4OX9 - chains A and L of the 22 polymer chains in the assembly; structure by X-ray diffraction, 3.80 A resolution.

[Chain A]
Molecule: 16S rRNA
Organism: Thermus thermophilus
Sequence (1513 nucleotides; each row starts with the number of its first residue; note: 42 numbers in that range are skipped by the numbering (no residue carries them; nothing is unmodelled there); a row labelled like 190A-190L holds insertion residues (190A, then the next letters in order); numbering starts at 0):
     0 UUUGUUGGAGAGUUUGAUCCUGGCUCAGGGUGAACGCUGGCGGCGUGCCU
    50 AAGACAUGCAAGUCGUGCGGG
    73 CCGCGGGGUUUU
    88 ACUCCG
    95 UGGUC
   101 AGCGGCGGACGGGUGAGUAACGCGUGGGU
  129A G
   130 ACCUACCCGGAAGAGGGGGACAACCCGGGGAAACUCGGGCUAAUCCCCCA
   180 UGUGGACCCGC
190A-190L CCCUUGGGGUGU
   191 GUCCAAAGGGCUUU
   216 GCCCGCUUCCGGAUGGGCCCGCGUCCCAUCAGCUAGUUGGUGGGGUAAUG
   266 GCCCACCAAGGCGACGACGGGUAGCCGGUCUGAGAGGAUGGCCGGCCACA
   316 GGGGCACUGAGACACGGGCCCCACUCCUACGGGAGGCAGCAGUUAGGAAU
   366 CUUCCGCAAUGGGCGCAAGCCUGACGGAGCGACGCCGCUUGGAGGAAGAA
   416 GCCCUUCGGGGUGUAAACUCCUGAA
   442 CCCGGGACGAAACCCCCGACGA
   474 GGGGACUGACGGUACCGGG
   494 GUAAUAGCGCCGGCCAACUCCGUGCCAGCAGCCGCGGUAAUACGGAGGGC
   544 GCGAGCGUUACCCGGAUUCACUGGGCGUAAAGGGCGUGUAGGCGGCCUGG
   594 GGCGUCCCAUGUGAAAGACCACGGCUCAACCGUGGGGGAGCGUGGGAUAC
   644 GCUCAGGCUAGACGGUGGGAGAGGGUGGUGGAAUUCCCGGAGUAGCGGUG
   694 AAAUGCGCAGAUACCGGGAGGAACGCCGAUGGCGAAGGCAGCCACCUGGU
   744 CCACCCGUGACGCUGAGGCGCGAAAGCGUGGGGAGCAAACCGGAUUAGAU
   794 ACCCGGGUAGUCCACGCCCUAAACGAUGCGCGCUAGGUCUCUGGGUCU
   848 CCUGGGGGCCGAAGCUAACGCGUUAAGCGCGCCGCCUGGGGAGUACGGCC
   898 GCAAGGCUGAAACUCAAAGGAAUUGACGGGGGCCCGCACAAGCGGUGGAG
   948 CAUGUGGUUUAAUUCGAAGCAACGCGAAGAACCUUACCAGGCCUUGACAU
   998 GCUAGG
 1003A G
  1004 AACCCGGGUGAAAGCCUGGGGUGCCCC
1030A-1030D GCGA
  1031 GGGGAGCCCUAGCACAGGUGCUGCAUGGCCGUCGUCAGCUCGUGCCGUGA
  1081 GGUGUUGGGUUAAGUCCCGCAACGAGCGCAACCCCCGCCGUUAGUUGCCA
  1131 GCGGUUCGGCCGGGCACUCUAACGGGACUGCCCGCGAAA
  1171 GCGGGAGGAAGGAGGGGACGACGUCUGGUCAGCAUGGCCCUUACGGCCUG
  1221 GGCGACACACGUGCUACAAUGCCCACUACAAAGCGAUGCCACCCGGCAAC
  1271 GGGGAGCUAAUCGCAAAAAGGUGGGCCCAGUUCGGAUUGGGGUCUGCAAC
  1321 CCGACCCCAUGAAGCCGGAAUCGCUAGUAAUCGCGGAUCAG
 1361A C
  1362 CAUGCCGCGGUGAAUACGUUCCCGGGCCUUGUACACACCGCCCGUCACGC
  1412 CAUGGGAGCGGGCUCUACCCGAAGUCGCCGGG
  1446 AGCCUACGGG
  1459 CAGGCGCCGAGGGUAGGGCCCGUGACUGGGGCGAAGUCGUAACAAGGUAG
  1509 CUGUACCGGAAGGUGCGGCUGGAUCAC
Disordered / not traced: 0-4, 1535
Metal / ion sites: Mg2+ site 1 near A8 (its only coordinating residue here); Mg2+ site 2: G11, U12; Mg2+ site 3: U14, U17; Mg2+ site 4 near G21 (its only coordinating residue here); Mg2+ site 5: C48, G115; Mg2+ site 6 near A53 (its only coordinating residue here); Mg2+ site 7: C58, A59, U387; Mg2+ site 8 near G111 (its only coordinating residue here); Mg2+ site 9: A116, G117, G289; Mg2+ site 10 near A195 (its only coordinating residue here); Mg2+ site 11: G258, G266; Mg2+ site 12 near G299 (its only coordinating residue here); 48 more Mg2+ sites not listed
Ligand contacts: sinefungin (SFG): A1408, C1484, U1485
Reported in the primary citation:
  - conformationally variable residues: A1408
  - binding site for sinefungin: A1408

[Chain L]
Molecule: 30S ribosomal protein S12
Organism: Thermus thermophilus
UniProtKB: Q5SHN3 (RS12_THET8); residues 4-134 here correspond to UniProt positions 1-131 (UniProt number = residue number - 3)
Amino-acid sequence (131 residues; each row starts with the number of its first residue):
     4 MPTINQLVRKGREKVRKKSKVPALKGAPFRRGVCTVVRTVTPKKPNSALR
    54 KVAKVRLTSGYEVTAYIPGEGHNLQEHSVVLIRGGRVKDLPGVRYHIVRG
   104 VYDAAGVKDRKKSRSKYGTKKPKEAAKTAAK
Disordered / not traced: 4, 129-134
UniProt features mapped onto this chain:
  - modified residue: Asp92 (3-methylthioaspartic acid)

[Interface between chain A and chain L]
Residue-residue contacts - 117 pairs, chain A then chain L:
  C23(A) - Lys23(L)  phosphate contact
  U24(A) - Lys23(L)  salt bridge to the phosphate
  A33(A) - Phe32(L)  base contact
  C34(A) - Phe32(L)  sugar contact
  C34(A) - Val104(L)  phosphate contact
  G35(A) - Val104(L)  sugar contact
  G35(A) - Arg117(L)  sugar contact
  G35(A) - Ser118(L)  hydrogen bond to the sugar
  G35(A) - Gly121(L)  phosphate contact
  C36(A) - Arg117(L)  hydrogen bond to the sugar
  C36(A) - Ser118(L)  sugar contact
  C36(A) - Gly121(L)  phosphate contact
  C36(A) - Thr122(L)  sugar contact
  C36(A) - Lys123(L)  salt bridge to the phosphate
  C36(A) - Lys124(L)  hydrogen bond to the phosphate
  U37(A) - Lys123(L)  phosphate contact
  U37(A) - Lys124(L)  hydrogen bond to the phosphate
  U49(A) - Lys28(L)  base contact
  C241(A) - Arg19(L)  hydrogen bond to the sugar
  G362(A) - Lys28(L)  sugar contact
  G362(A) - Arg33(L)  hydrogen bond to the phosphate
  G362(A) - Thr61(L)  phosphate contact
  A363(A) - Ala30(L)  base contact
  A363(A) - Pro31(L)  base contact
  A363(A) - Phe32(L)  base contact
  A363(A) - Arg33(L)  salt bridge to the phosphate
  A363(A) - Arg34(L)  hydrogen bond to the phosphate
  A363(A) - Thr61(L)  hydrogen bond to the phosphate
  A363(A) - Leu84(L)  sugar contact
  A363(A) - Tyr105(L)  sugar contact
  G500(A) - Lys124(L)  hydrogen bond to the phosphate
  C501(A) - Arg117(L)  salt bridge to the phosphate
  C501(A) - Ser118(L)  phosphate contact
  C501(A) - Lys124(L)  salt bridge to the phosphate
  G502(A) - Lys115(L)  phosphate contact
  G502(A) - Ser116(L)  phosphate contact
  G502(A) - Arg117(L)  hydrogen bond to the phosphate
  G502(A) - Ser118(L)  hydrogen bond to the phosphate
  G502(A) - Lys119(L)  phosphate contact
  C503(A) - Ser116(L)  hydrogen bond to the phosphate
  C503(A) - Lys119(L)  salt bridge to the phosphate
  C518(A) - Ser50(L)  sugar contact
  C519(A) - Ser50(L)  hydrogen bond to the phosphate
  C519(A) - Ala51(L)  phosphate contact
  A520(A) - Ala51(L)  phosphate contact
  A520(A) - Leu52(L)  hydrogen bond to the phosphate
  A520(A) - Lys54(L)  salt bridge to the phosphate
  A520(A) - Glu73(L)  hydrogen bond to the sugar
  G521(A) - Arg53(L)  hydrogen bond to the base
  G521(A) - Lys54(L)  salt bridge to the phosphate
  G521(A) - Gly72(L)  phosphate contact
  G521(A) - Glu73(L)  phosphate contact
  C522(A) - Asn49(L)  base contact
  C522(A) - Arg53(L)  base contact
  C522(A) - Tyr69(L)  hydrogen bond to the phosphate
  C522(A) - Pro71(L)  phosphate contact
  C522(A) - Gly72(L)  hydrogen bond to the phosphate
  C522(A) - Tyr120(L)  phosphate contact
  A523(A) - Arg53(L)  base contact
  A523(A) - Val90(L)  base contact
  A523(A) - Lys91(L)  base contact
  A523(A) - Asp92(L)  base contact
  G527(A) - Asn49(L)  hydrogen bond to the base
  C528(A) - Asn49(L)  hydrogen bond to the base
  G529(A) - Asn49(L)  base contact
  G529(A) - Ser50(L)  base contact
  G537(A) - Glu73(L)  sugar contact
  G537(A) - Arg113(L)  salt bridge to the phosphate
  G538(A) - Arg113(L)  salt bridge to the phosphate
  G538(A) - Lys114(L)  phosphate contact
  G538(A) - Lys115(L)  hydrogen bond to the phosphate
  A539(A) - Lys114(L)  salt bridge to the phosphate
  A539(A) - Lys115(L)  salt bridge to the phosphate
  U552(A) - Pro31(L)  hydrogen bond to the sugar
  U552(A) - Phe32(L)  sugar contact
  U552(A) - Arg86(L)  hydrogen bond to the sugar
  U552(A) - Gly87(L)  phosphate contact
  A553(A) - Gly29(L)  hydrogen bond to the sugar
  A553(A) - Pro31(L)  sugar contact
  C556(A) - Lys20(L)  salt bridge to the phosphate
  C562(A) - Arg15(L)  base contact
  C562(A) - Glu16(L)  hydrogen bond to the base
  C562(A) - Lys17(L)  hydrogen bond to the sugar
  C562(A) - Val18(L)  phosphate contact
  A563(A) - Arg15(L)  base contact
  A563(A) - Lys17(L)  salt bridge to the phosphate
  C564(A) - Leu10(L)  sugar contact
  C564(A) - Arg15(L)  salt bridge to the phosphate
  G567(A) - Pro5(L)  base contact
  G567(A) - Arg15(L)  hydrogen bond to the base
  G568(A) - Pro5(L)  base contact
  G585(A) - Asn8(L)  sugar contact
  C879(A) - Asn8(L)  phosphate contact
  C880(A) - Thr6(L)  hydrogen bond to the phosphate
  C880(A) - Asn8(L)  hydrogen bond to the phosphate
  C880(A) - Gln9(L)  phosphate contact
  C880(A) - Arg12(L)  salt bridge to the phosphate
  G881(A) - Gln9(L)  hydrogen bond to the phosphate
  G881(A) - Arg12(L)  salt bridge to the phosphate
  G881(A) - Lys13(L)  salt bridge to the phosphate
  C882(A) - Pro5(L)  base contact
  C882(A) - Lys13(L)  salt bridge to the phosphate
  U884(A) - Arg15(L)  hydrogen bond to the base
  A908(A) - Lys21(L)  salt bridge to the phosphate
  A909(A) - Lys21(L)  salt bridge to the phosphate
  C910(A) - Arg97(L)  salt bridge to the phosphate
  U911(A) - Arg89(L)  salt bridge to the phosphate
  U911(A) - Arg97(L)  salt bridge to the phosphate
  C912(A) - Lys46(L)  phosphate contact
  C912(A) - Lys47(L)  hydrogen bond to the phosphate
  A913(A) - Lys46(L)  phosphate contact
  A913(A) - Lys47(L)  salt bridge to the phosphate
  A913(A) - Lys91(L)  salt bridge to the phosphate
  C1490(A) - Lys46(L)  hydrogen bond to the sugar
  G1491(A) - Lys46(L)  salt bridge to the phosphate
  G1491(A) - Lys47(L)  phosphate contact
  A1492(A) - Lys47(L)  phosphate contact
Other interface residues (no listed pair), chain A (60 interface residues in all): A32, C242, C525, C526, C536, G550, U551, C554, C883, C1412
Other interface residues (no listed pair), chain L (64 interface residues in all): Ser22, Val24, Pro48, Lys57, Gly74, Gly95, Val101

[In short]
60 residues of chain A face 64 of chain L across their interface, with 33 hydrogen bonds and 27 salt bridges.
Polar pairs include G521(A)-Arg53(L), G527(A)-Asn49(L) and C528(A)-Asn49(L). Ligands of chain A: sinefungin.
G11(A) and U12(A) form the Mg2+ site 2. From the paper: a binding site for sinefungin at A1408(A);
conformational variability at A1408(A).
Here chain A is 16S rRNA and chain L is 30S ribosomal protein S12, both from Thermus thermophilus. Entry 4OX9
(Crystal structure of the aminoglycoside resistance methyltransferase NpmA bound to the 30S ribosomal subunit)
was determined by X-ray diffraction.
